5AQ8 - chain A; structure by X-ray diffraction, 1.62 A resolution.

[Chain A]
Molecule: Off7_db12v4
Source organism: Synthetic construct
Sequence (426 residues; row label = number of the first residue in the row):
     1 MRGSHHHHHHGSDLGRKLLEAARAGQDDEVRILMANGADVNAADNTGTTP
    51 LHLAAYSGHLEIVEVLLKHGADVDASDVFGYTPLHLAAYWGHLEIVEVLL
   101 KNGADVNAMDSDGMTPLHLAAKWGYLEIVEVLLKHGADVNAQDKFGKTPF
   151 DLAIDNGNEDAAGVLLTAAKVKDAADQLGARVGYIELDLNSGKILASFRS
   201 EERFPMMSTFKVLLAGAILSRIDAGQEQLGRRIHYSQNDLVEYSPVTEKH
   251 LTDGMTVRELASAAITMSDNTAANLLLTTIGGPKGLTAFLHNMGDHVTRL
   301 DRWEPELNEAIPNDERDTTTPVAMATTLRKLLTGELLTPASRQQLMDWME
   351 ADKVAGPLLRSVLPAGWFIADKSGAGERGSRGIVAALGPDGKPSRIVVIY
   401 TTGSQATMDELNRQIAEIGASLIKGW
Unresolved in the structure: 1-10
What the authors report for this chain:
  - interface residues: R221, K284

[Summary]
The paper reports interface residues R221 and K284.
Chain A is Off7_db12v4 (Synthetic construct); the structure, DARPin-based Crystallization Chaperones exploit
Molecular Geometry as a Screening Dimension in Protein Crystallography, was determined by X-ray diffraction
together with 5AQ7, 5AQ9, 5AQA and 5AQB from the same study.
